PDB entry 7OZ5 | X-ray diffraction, 3.37 A resolution | chains A and B of the 4 polymer chains in the assembly

== Chain A ==
Protein: Reverse transcriptase/ribonuclease H
From: Human immunodeficiency virus type 1 group M subtype B (isolate BH10)
Notes: EC 2.7.7.49, 2.7.7.7, 3.1.26.13, 3.1.13.2
Reference sequence: P03366 (POL_HV1B1); residues 1-554 here correspond to UniProt positions 600-1153 (UniProt number = residue number + 599)
Sequence (556 residues; numbered -1 to 554; the number before each row is that of its first residue; numbers below 1 keep their minus sign (Met-1 is residue -1)):
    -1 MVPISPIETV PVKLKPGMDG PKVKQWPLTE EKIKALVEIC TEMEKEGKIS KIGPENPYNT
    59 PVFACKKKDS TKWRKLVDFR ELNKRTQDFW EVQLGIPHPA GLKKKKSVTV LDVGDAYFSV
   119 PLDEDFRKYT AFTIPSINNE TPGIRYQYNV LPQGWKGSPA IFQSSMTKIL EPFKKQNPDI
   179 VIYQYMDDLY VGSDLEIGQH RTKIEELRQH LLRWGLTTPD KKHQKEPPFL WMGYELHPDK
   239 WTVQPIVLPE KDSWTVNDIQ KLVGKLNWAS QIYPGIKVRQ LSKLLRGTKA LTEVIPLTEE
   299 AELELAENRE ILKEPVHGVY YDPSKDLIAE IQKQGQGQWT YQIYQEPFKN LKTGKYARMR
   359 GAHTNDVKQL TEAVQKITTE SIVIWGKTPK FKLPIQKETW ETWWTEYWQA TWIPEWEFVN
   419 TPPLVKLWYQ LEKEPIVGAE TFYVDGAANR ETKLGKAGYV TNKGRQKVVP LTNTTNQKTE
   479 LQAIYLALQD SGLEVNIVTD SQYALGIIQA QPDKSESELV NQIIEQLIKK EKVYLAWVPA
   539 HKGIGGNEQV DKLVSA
Disordered / not traced: -1
Differences from the reference sequence: initiating methionine (-1); expression tag (0); conflict Cys63 (Ile662 in P03366), Ser280 (Cys879 in P03366)
Metal / ion sites: Cd2+ site 1 near His208 (its only coordinating residue here); Cd2+ site 2: Glu224 (shared with 2 residues of chain C); Cd2+ site 3: Asp443, Glu478, Asp498; Cd2+ site 4: His539, Asp549
Curated features (UniProtKB/Swiss-Prot):
  - region: Phe227 to His235 (RT 'primer grip')
  - motif: Trp398 to Trp414 (Tryptophan repeat motif)
  - binding site (Mg(2+)): Asp110, Asp185, Asp186, Asp443, Glu478, Asp498, Asp549
  - site: Trp401 (Essential for RT p66/p51 heterodimerization), Trp414 (Essential for RT p66/p51 heterodimerization), Phe440, Tyr441 (Cleavage)
From the paper describing this entry:
  - binding site for the ligand 3IR: Tyr183, Met184, Asp185

== Chain B ==
Protein: Gag-Pol polyprotein
From: Human immunodeficiency virus type 1 BH10
Notes: EC 3.4.23.16, 2.7.7.49, 2.7.7.7, 3.1.26.13, 3.1.13.2, 2.7.7.-, 3.1.-.-
Reference sequence: P03366 (POL_HV1B1); residues 1-428 here correspond to UniProt positions 600-1027 (UniProt number = residue number + 599)
Sequence (444 residues; numbered -15 to 428; the number before each row is that of its first residue; numbers below 1 keep their minus sign (Met-15 is residue -15)):
   -15 MAHHHHHHAL EVLFQGPISP IETVPVKLKP GMDGPKVKQW PLTEEKIKAL VEICTEMEKE
    45 GKISKIGPEN PYNTPVFAIK KKDSTKWRKL VDFRELNKRT QDFWEVQLGI PHPAGLKKKK
   105 SVTVLDVGDA YFSVPLDEDF RKYTAFTIPS INNETPGIRY QYNVLPQGWK GSPAIFQSSM
   165 TKILEPFKKQ NPDIVIYQYM DDLYVGSDLE IGQHRTKIEE LRQHLLRWGL TTPDKKHQKE
   225 PPFLWMGYEL HPDKWTVQPI VLPEKDSWTV NDIQKLVGKL NWASQIYPGI KVRQLSKLLR
   285 GTKALTEVIP LTEEAELELA ENREILKEPV HGVYYDPSKD LIAEIQKQGQ GQWTYQIYQE
   345 PFKNLKTGKY ARMRGAHTND VKQLTEAVQK ITTESIVIWG KTPKFKLPIQ KETWETWWTE
   405 YWQATWIPEW EFVNTPPLVK LWYQ
Disordered / not traced: -15 to 4, 89-94
Differences from the reference sequence: initiating methionine (-15); expression tag (-14 to 0); engineered mutation Ser280 (Cys879 in P03366)
Metal / ion sites: Cd2+ site 1 near His208 (its only coordinating residue here); Cd2+ site 2: Glu224, Glu233, His235; Cd2+ site 3: Glu297 (shared with 1 residue of chain D); Cd2+ site 4: Glu305, Glu308 (shared with 2 residues of chain D); Cd2+ site 5: Glu308, Glu312 (shared with 2 residues of chain D)
Curated features (UniProtKB/Swiss-Prot):
  - region: Phe227 to His235 (RT 'primer grip')
  - motif: Trp398 to Trp414 (Tryptophan repeat motif)
  - binding site (Mg(2+)): Asp110, Asp185, Asp186
  - site (Essential for RT p66/p51 heterodimerization): Trp401, Trp414

== Interface between chain A and chain B ==
Residue-residue contacts (120):
  Val8(A) - Glu53(B)
  Pro9(A) - Glu53(B)
  Gln85(A) - Glu53(B)  hydrogen bond (side chain-backbone)
  Asp86(A) - Pro55(B)
  Phe87(A) - Pro52(B)
  Phe87(A) - Glu53(B)
  Trp88(A) - Lys20(B)
  Trp88(A) - Val21(B)
  Trp88(A) - Lys22(B)
  Trp88(A) - Pro52(B)  hydrogen bond (backbone-backbone)
  Trp88(A) - Asn54(B)
  Trp88(A) - Pro55(B)
  Trp88(A) - Asn57(B)  hydrogen bond
  Trp88(A) - Thr131(B)
  Trp88(A) - Arg143(B)
  Val90(A) - Pro140(B)  hydrophobic
  Val90(A) - Gly141(B)  hydrogen bond (backbone-backbone)
  Val90(A) - Arg143(B)
  Leu92(A) - Pro133(B)  hydrophobic
  Leu92(A) - Asn137(B)
  Gly93(A) - Asn137(B)
  Ile94(A) - Asn137(B)  hydrogen bond (backbone-side chain)
  Pro95(A) - Asn136(B)
  Pro95(A) - Asn137(B)
  His96(A) - Asn136(B)  hydrogen bond (backbone-side chain)
  Gly99(A) - Asn136(B)
  Ala158(A) - Pro52(B)
  Ser162(A) - Pro52(B)
  Thr165(A) - Pro140(B)
  Glu169(A) - Lys49(B)  salt bridge
  Lys172(A) - Thr139(B)
  Val179(A) - Glu138(B)
  Ile180(A) - Glu138(B)
  Tyr181(A) - Asn136(B)  hydrogen bond
  Tyr181(A) - Glu138(B)
  Gln182(A) - Glu138(B)  hydrogen bond (backbone-backbone)
  Gln182(A) - Pro140(B)
  Arg358(A) - Glu396(B)  salt bridge
  Gln373(A) - Thr397(B)  hydrogen bond
  Thr376(A) - Thr400(B)
  Thr376(A) - Trp401(B)
  Ile380(A) - Leu26(B)
  Ile380(A) - Thr27(B)
  Val381(A) - Pro25(B)  hydrophobic
  Val381(A) - Ile135(B)
  Val381(A) - Asn136(B)  hydrogen bond (backbone-backbone)
  Val381(A) - Asn137(B)
  Ile382(A) - Ile135(B)
  Ile382(A) - Asn136(B)
  Gly384(A) - Thr27(B)
  Gly384(A) - Glu28(B)  hydrogen bond (backbone-backbone)
  Thr386(A) - Trp401(B)
  Trp402(A) - Lys331(B)  hydrogen bond (backbone-side chain)
  Trp402(A) - His361(B)
  Trp402(A) - Asp364(B)
  Tyr405(A) - Lys331(B)  hydrogen bond (backbone-side chain)
  Tyr405(A) - Asn418(B)
  Trp406(A) - Lys331(B)
  Trp406(A) - Asn418(B)  hydrogen bond
  Trp406(A) - Thr419(B)  hydrogen bond (side chain-backbone)
  Trp406(A) - Pro421(B)  hydrophobic
  Gln407(A) - Lys331(B)  hydrogen bond (backbone-side chain)
  Gln407(A) - Pro392(B)
  Gln407(A) - Ile393(B)
  Gln407(A) - Gln394(B)
  Gln407(A) - Val417(B)
  Gln407(A) - Asn418(B)
  Ala408(A) - Trp337(B)  hydrophobic
  Ala408(A) - Asp364(B)
  Ala408(A) - Leu368(B)  hydrophobic
  Ala408(A) - Pro392(B)  hydrogen bond (backbone-backbone)
  Ala408(A) - Ile393(B)
  Thr409(A) - Asp364(B)
  Trp410(A) - Thr362(B)  hydrogen bond (side chain-backbone)
  Trp410(A) - Asn363(B)
  Trp410(A) - Val365(B)  hydrophobic
  Trp410(A) - Trp401(B)  hydrophobic
  Trp410(A) - Tyr405(B)
  Pro412(A) - Trp401(B)
  Glu432(A) - Lys259(B)  salt bridge
  Pro433(A) - Asn255(B)
  Pro433(A) - Leu289(B)  hydrophobic
  Pro433(A) - Thr290(B)
  Ile434(A) - Thr290(B)
  Val435(A) - Thr290(B)
  Thr439(A) - Lys287(B)
  Thr439(A) - Ala288(B)
  Thr439(A) - Leu289(B)  hydrogen bond (side chain-backbone)
  Tyr441(A) - Val254(B)
  Tyr441(A) - Gln258(B)  hydrogen bond
  Tyr441(A) - Lys287(B)  hydrogen bond (side chain-backbone)
  Tyr441(A) - Leu289(B)
  Thr459(A) - Thr286(B)
  Asn460(A) - Thr286(B)
  Asn460(A) - Lys287(B)
  Asn460(A) - Ala288(B)
  Asn494(A) - Leu289(B)
  Val496(A) - Gln258(B)
  Val496(A) - Leu289(B)  hydrophobic
  Gln500(A) - Leu422(B)
  Leu503(A) - Leu422(B)  hydrophobic
  Gln507(A) - Pro421(B)
  Tyr532(A) - Asn255(B)  hydrogen bond
  Tyr532(A) - Lys259(B)  hydrogen bond
  Tyr532(A) - Leu289(B)  hydrophobic
  Ala534(A) - Asn255(B)
  Trp535(A) - Leu422(B)  hydrophobic
  Val536(A) - Gln258(B)
  Pro537(A) - Gly262(B)
  Pro537(A) - Asn265(B)
  Lys540(A) - Asn265(B)
  Gly541(A) - Ser280(B)
  Ile542(A) - Val261(B)  hydrophobic
  Ile542(A) - Leu283(B)  hydrophobic
  Gly543(A) - Leu283(B)  hydrogen bond (backbone-backbone)
  Gly543(A) - Gly285(B)
  Gly544(A) - Gly285(B)
  Gln547(A) - Arg284(B)
  Gln547(A) - Gly285(B)
  Gln547(A) - Thr286(B)  hydrogen bond
Interface residues without a listed pair, chain A (72 interface residues in all): Gln91, Leu100, Ile159, Gln161, Thr377, Trp383, Glu399, Lys431, Gly436, Val458
Interface residues without a listed pair, chain B (64 interface residues in all): Gly51, Tyr56, Val276, Pro420

== Summary ==
72 residues of chain A and 64 residues of chain B are in contact; the contacts include 25 hydrogen bonds and 3
salt bridges. Among the polar pairs are Glu169(A)-Lys49(B), Arg358(A)-Glu396(B) and Glu432(A)-Lys259(B). The
paper reports a binding site for the ligand 3IR at Tyr183(A), Met184(A) and Asp185(A).
Here chain A is Reverse transcriptase/ribonuclease H (Human immunodeficiency virus type 1 group M subtype B
(isolate BH10)) and chain B is Gag-Pol polyprotein (Human immunodeficiency virus type 1 BH10). Entry 7OZ5
(Crystal structure of HIV-1 reverse transcriptase with a double stranded DNA in complex with fragment 166 ...)
was determined by X-ray diffraction, deposited together with 7OXQ, 7OZ2, 7OZW and 7P15.
